4AAZ - chain A; structure by X-ray diffraction, 1.40 A resolution.

[Chain A]
Protein: Flower-specific defensin
From: Nicotiana alata
UniProt: Q8GTM0 (DEF_NICAL); residues 1-47 here correspond to UniProt positions 26-72 (UniProt number = residue number + 25)
Sequence (47 residues; each row starts with the number of its first residue):
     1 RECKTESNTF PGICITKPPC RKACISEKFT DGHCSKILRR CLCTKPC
Disulfides: Cys-3/Cys-47, Cys-14/Cys-34, Cys-20/Cys-41, Cys-24/Cys-43
From the paper describing this entry:
  - mutagenesis - K4A (5-fold): decreased growth
  - mutagenesis - E2A: unchanged growth

[Summary]
The paper reports that K4A reduces growth; E2A leaves growth unchanged.
Chain A is Flower-specific defensin (Nicotiana alata); the structure, X-ray structure of Nicotiana alata
Defensin 1 NaD1, was determined by X-ray diffraction (same publication as 4AB0).
